Entry 5ORF (X-ray diffraction, 2.54 A resolution); this record covers chain A.

== Chain A ==
Molecule: Serum albumin
From: Ovis aries
UniProt: P14639 (ALBU_SHEEP); residues 1-583 here correspond to UniProt positions 25-607 (UniProt number = residue number + 24)
Chain sequence (583 residues; numbered 1 to 583; the number before each row is that of its first residue):
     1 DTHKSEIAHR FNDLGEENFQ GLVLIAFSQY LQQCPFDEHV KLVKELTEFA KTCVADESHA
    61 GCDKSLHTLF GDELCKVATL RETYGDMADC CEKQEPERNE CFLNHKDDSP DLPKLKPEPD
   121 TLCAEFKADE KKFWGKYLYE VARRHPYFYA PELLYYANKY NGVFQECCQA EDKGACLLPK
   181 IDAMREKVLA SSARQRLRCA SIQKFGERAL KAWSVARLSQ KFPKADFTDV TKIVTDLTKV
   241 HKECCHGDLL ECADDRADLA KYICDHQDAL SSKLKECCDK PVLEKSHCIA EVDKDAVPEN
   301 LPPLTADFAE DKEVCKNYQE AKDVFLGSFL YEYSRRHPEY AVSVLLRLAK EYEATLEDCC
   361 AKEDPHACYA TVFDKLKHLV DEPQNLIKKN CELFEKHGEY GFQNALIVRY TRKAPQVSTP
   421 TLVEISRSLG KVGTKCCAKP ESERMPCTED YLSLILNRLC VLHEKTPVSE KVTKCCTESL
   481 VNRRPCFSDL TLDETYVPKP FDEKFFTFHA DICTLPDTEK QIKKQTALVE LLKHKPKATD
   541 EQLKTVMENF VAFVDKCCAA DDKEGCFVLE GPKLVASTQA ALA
UniProt features mapped onto this chain:
  - binding site (Cu cation): His3
  - binding site (Ca(2+)): Glu6, Asp13, Glu243, Asp248, Glu251, Asp254, Asp258
  - binding site (Zn(2+)): His67, His246, Asp248
  - modified residue: Ser5 (Phosphoserine), Ser58 (Phosphoserine), Ser65 (Phosphoserine), Thr83 (Phosphothreonine), Lys204 (N6-succinyllysine), Ser272 (Phosphoserine), Ser418 (Phosphoserine), Thr419 (Phosphothreonine), Thr421 (Phosphothreonine), Lys435 (N6-succinyllysine), Ser488 (Phosphoserine), Lys533 (N6-methyllysine), Thr545 (Phosphothreonine), Lys563 (N6-succinyllysine)
Disulfides: Cys53-Cys62, Cys75-Cys91, Cys90-Cys101, Cys123-Cys168, Cys167-Cys176, Cys199-Cys245, Cys244-Cys252, Cys264-Cys278, Cys277-Cys288, Cys315-Cys360, Cys359-Cys368, Cys391-Cys437, Cys436-Cys447, Cys460-Cys476, Cys475-Cys486, Cys513-Cys558, Cys557-Cys566
Small-molecule neighbours:
  - proline (PRO), molecule 1: Pro302, Pro303, Ala306, Glu310
  - proline (PRO), molecule 2: Val575, Ala576, Gln579, Ala580

== Overview ==
Bound to chain A: proline. From UniProt: Cu cation-binding residue His3, 7 Ca2+-binding residues and 3
Zn2+-binding residues.
Chain A is Serum albumin (Ovis aries); the structure, Structure of ovine serum albumin in P1 space group, was
determined by X-ray diffraction, deposited together with 5ORI, 5OSW and 5OTB.
